PDB entry 5KSX | X-ray diffraction, 2.65 A resolution | chain F

# Chain F
Protein: Farnesyl pyrophosphate synthase
From: Homo sapiens
Notes: EC 2.5.1.10, 2.5.1.1
UniProt: P14324 (FPPS_HUMAN); residues 1-353 here correspond to UniProt positions 67-419 (UniProt number = residue number + 66)
Chain sequence (375 residues; each row starts with the number of its first residue; numbers below 1 keep their minus sign (Met-21 is residue -21)):
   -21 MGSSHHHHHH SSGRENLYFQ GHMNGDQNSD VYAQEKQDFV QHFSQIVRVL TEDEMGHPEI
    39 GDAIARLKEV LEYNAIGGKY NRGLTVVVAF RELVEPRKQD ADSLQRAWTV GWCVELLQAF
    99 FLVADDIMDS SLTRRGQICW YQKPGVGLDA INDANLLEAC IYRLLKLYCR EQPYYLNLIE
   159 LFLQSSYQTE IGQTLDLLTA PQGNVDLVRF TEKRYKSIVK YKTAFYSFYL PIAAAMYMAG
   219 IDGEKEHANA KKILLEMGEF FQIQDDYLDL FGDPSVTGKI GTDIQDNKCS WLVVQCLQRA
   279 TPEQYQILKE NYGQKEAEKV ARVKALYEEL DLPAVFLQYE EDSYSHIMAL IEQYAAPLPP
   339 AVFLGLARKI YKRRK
Unresolved in the structure: -21 to 8, 31-33, 181, 352-353
Sequence notes: initiating methionine (-21); expression tag (-20 to 0)
Small-molecule neighbours:
  - 7AM ([[(2S)-2-[[6-(4-methylphenyl)thieno[2,3-d]pyrimidin-4-yl]amino]-3-phenyl-propanoyl]amino]phosphonic acid), molecule 1: Lys57, Asn59, Arg60, Thr63, Ser205, Phe206, Phe239, Gln242, Leu246, Leu344, Arg346, Lys347, Ile348, Lys350
  - 7AM, molecule 2: Leu315, Glu318, Glu319, Tyr322, Met326, Leu342, Ala345, Arg346, Tyr349, Lys350, Arg351
UniProt features mapped onto this chain:
  - binding site (isopentenyl diphosphate): Lys57, Arg60, Gln96, Arg113
  - binding site (Mg(2+)): Asp103, Asp107
  - binding site (dimethylallyl diphosphate): Arg112, Lys200, Thr201, Gln240, Lys257, Lys266
  - site (Important for determining product chain length): Phe98, Phe99
  - modified residue: Lys57 (N6-(2-hydroxyisobutyryl)lysine), Lys287 (N6-acetyllysine)

# Overview
Chain F binds compound 7AM. From UniProt: 4 isopentenyl diphosphate-binding residues, Mg2+-binding residues
Asp103 and Asp107 and 6 dimethylallyl diphosphate-binding residues.
Chain F is Farnesyl pyrophosphate synthase (Homo sapiens); the structure, Crystal structure of human FPPS in
complex with an allosteric inhibitor AM-02-072, was determined by X-ray diffraction, deposited together with
5JUZ, 5JV0, 5JV1 and 5JV2.
